4DM8 - chains A and C; structure by X-ray diffraction, 2.30 A resolution.

Chain A:
Name: Retinoic acid receptor beta
Source organism: Homo sapiens
UniProt: P10826 (RARB_HUMAN); residues 178-423 here correspond to UniProt positions 176-421 (UniProt number = residue number - 2)
Sequence (267 residues; numbered 157 to 423; the number before each row is that of its first residue):
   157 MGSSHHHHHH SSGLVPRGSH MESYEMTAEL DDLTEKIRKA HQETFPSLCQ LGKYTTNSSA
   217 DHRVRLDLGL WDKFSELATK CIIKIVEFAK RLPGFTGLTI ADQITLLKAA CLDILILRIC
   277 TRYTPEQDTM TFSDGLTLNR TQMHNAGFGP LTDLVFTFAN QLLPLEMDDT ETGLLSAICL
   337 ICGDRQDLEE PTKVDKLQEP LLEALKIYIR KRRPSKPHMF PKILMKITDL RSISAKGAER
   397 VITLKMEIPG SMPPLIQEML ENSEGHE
Unresolved in the structure: 157-177, 371-372, 418-423
Differences from the reference sequence: initiating methionine (157); expression tag (158-177)
Small-molecule neighbours: retinoic acid (REA): Phe-201, Trp-227, Phe-230, Leu-233, Ala-234, Cys-237, Leu-268, Leu-271, Ile-272, Ile-275, Arg-278, Thr-287, Phe-288, Ser-289, Gly-303, Phe-304, Leu-307, Gly-393, Arg-396, Val-397, Leu-400, Ile-412, Leu-416
What the authors report for this chain:
  - contacts within the chain: Asp-269/Arg-387, Glu-327/Arg-369 (salt bridge)

Chain C:
Name: Nuclear receptor coactivator 1
Notes: EC 2.3.1.48
UniProt: Q15788 (NCOA1_HUMAN); residues 619-643 here correspond to UniProt positions 676-700 (UniProt number = residue number + 57)
Sequence (25 residues; row label = number of the first residue in the row):
   619 CPSSHSSLTE RHKILHRLLQ EGSPS
Unresolved in the structure: 619-630, 639-643
Swiss-Prot annotation at these positions:
  - motif: Leu-633 to Leu-637 (LXXLL motif 4)
  - modified residue: Ser-641 (Phosphoserine)

Interface between chain A and chain C:
Residue-residue contacts - 17 pairs, chain A then chain C:
  Lys-246(A) with Leu-636(C), hydrogen bond (side chain-backbone); Leu-637(C), hydrogen bond (side chain-backbone); Gln-638(C)
  Phe-251(A) with Leu-637(C), hydrophobic
  Ile-256(A) with His-634(C)
  Gln-259(A) with Leu-637(C)
  Ile-260(A) with Leu-633(C), hydrophobic; His-634(C); Leu-637(C), hydrophobic
  Leu-263(A) with Leu-637(C), hydrophobic
  Pro-410(A) with Ile-632(C), hydrophobic
  Leu-411(A) with Ile-632(C), hydrophobic; Leu-633(C), hydrophobic
  Glu-414(A) with Lys-631(C), salt bridge; Ile-632(C), hydrogen bond (side chain-backbone); Leu-633(C), hydrogen bond (side chain-backbone)
  Met-415(A) with Leu-633(C), hydrophobic
Also at the interface, not in a pair above, chain A (13 interface residues in all): Ile-239, Val-242, Lys-264
From the paper, about this interface:
  - interface residues, chain A: Lys-246(A), Glu-414(A)

Summary:
Chain A and chain C form an interface of 13 and 7 residues respectively, with 4 hydrogen bonds and 1 salt
bridge. Among the polar pairs are Glu-414(A)/Lys-631(C), Lys-246(A)/Leu-636(C) and Lys-246(A)/Leu-637(C).
Ligands of chain A: retinoic acid. From the paper: interface residues Lys-246(A) and Glu-414(A); contacts
within the chain involving Asp-269(A), Arg-387(A) and Glu-327(A) among others.
Here chain A is Retinoic acid receptor beta (Homo sapiens) and chain C is Nuclear receptor coactivator 1.
Entry 4DM8 (Crystal structure of RARb LBD in complex with 9cis retinoic acid) was determined by X-ray
diffraction, deposited together with 4DM6 and 4DMA.
